PDB entry 1D4W | X-ray diffraction, 1.80 A resolution | chains A and C

# Chain A
Molecule: T cell signal transduction molecule sap
Organism: Homo sapiens
Notes: fragment: sh2 domain; engineered mutation(s): RESIDUES 1-104
UniProt: O60880 (SH21A_HUMAN); residue numbers follow UniProt; this construct covers 1-104
Chain sequence (104 residues; each row starts with the number of its first residue):
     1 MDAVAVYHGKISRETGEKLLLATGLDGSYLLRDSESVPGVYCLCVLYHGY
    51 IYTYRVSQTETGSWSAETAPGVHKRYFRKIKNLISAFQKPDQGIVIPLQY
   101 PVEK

# Chain C
Molecule: Signaling lymphocytic activation molecule
Notes: fragment: cytoplasmic tail synthetic phospopeptide
UniProt: Q13291 (SLAF1_HUMAN); numbering as in UniProt (aligned over 276-286)
Chain sequence (11 residues; each row starts with the number of its first residue):
   276 KSLTIYAQVQK
Not modelled in the structure: 276
Modified residues: Tyr281 (o-phosphotyrosine; PTR)
Construct notes: modified residue (281)

# How chain A and chain C interact
Residue-residue contacts (46):
  Arg13(A) - Thr279(C)
  Glu17(A) - Leu278(C)
  Glu17(A) - Thr279(C)  hydrogen bond
  Leu21(A) - Leu278(C)  hydrophobic
  Arg32(A) - Tyr281(C)
  Ser34(A) - Tyr281(C)
  Glu35(A) - Tyr281(C)
  Ser36(A) - Tyr281(C)
  Cys42(A) - Tyr281(C)
  Gly49(A) - Leu278(C)
  Tyr50(A) - Ser277(C)
  Tyr50(A) - Leu278(C)
  Tyr50(A) - Ile280(C)  hydrophobic
  Ile51(A) - Leu278(C)  hydrogen bond (backbone-backbone)
  Ile51(A) - Thr279(C)
  Ile51(A) - Ile280(C)  hydrogen bond (backbone-backbone)
  Tyr52(A) - Ile280(C)
  Thr53(A) - Thr279(C)
  Thr53(A) - Ile280(C)  hydrogen bond (backbone-backbone)
  Thr53(A) - Tyr281(C)
  Thr53(A) - Ala282(C)  hydrogen bond (backbone-backbone)
  Tyr54(A) - Ala282(C)
  Tyr54(A) - Gln283(C)
  Tyr54(A) - Val284(C)
  Arg55(A) - Tyr281(C)
  Ala66(A) - Val284(C)  hydrophobic
  Glu67(A) - Gln283(C)  hydrogen bond
  Glu67(A) - Val284(C)  hydrogen bond (backbone-backbone)
  Thr68(A) - Gln283(C)
  Thr68(A) - Val284(C)
  Ala69(A) - Gln283(C)
  Ala69(A) - Val284(C)  hydrogen bond (backbone-backbone)
  Ala69(A) - Gln285(C)
  Pro70(A) - Gln283(C)
  Val72(A) - Gln285(C)
  Val72(A) - Lys286(C)
  Arg75(A) - Val284(C)
  Arg75(A) - Lys286(C)  hydrogen bond (side chain-backbone)
  Phe87(A) - Val284(C)  hydrophobic
  Asp91(A) - Lys286(C)  salt bridge
  Gln92(A) - Val284(C)
  Gln92(A) - Lys286(C)
  Gly93(A) - Gln283(C)
  Gly93(A) - Val284(C)
  Gly93(A) - Gln285(C)  hydrogen bond (backbone-backbone)
  Gly93(A) - Lys286(C)
Interface residues without a listed pair, chain A (29 interface residues in all): Asp33, His73, Ile94

# Summary
29 residues of chain A face 10 of chain C across their interface; the contacts include 10 hydrogen bonds and 1
salt bridge. Polar pairs include Asp91(A)-Lys286(C), Glu17(A)-Thr279(C) and Glu67(A)-Gln283(C).
Chain A is T cell signal transduction molecule sap (Homo sapiens) and chain C is Signaling lymphocytic
activation molecule; the structure, Crystal structure of the xlp protein sap in complex with slam
phosphopeptide, was determined by X-ray diffraction together with 1D4T and 1D1Z from the same study.
